PDB entry 3UIJ | X-ray diffraction, 2.71 A resolution | chains A and P of the 4 polymer chains in the assembly

[Chain A]
Protein: Baculoviral IAP repeat-containing protein 5
Source organism: Homo sapiens
UniProt: O15392 (BIRC5_HUMAN); numbering as in UniProt (aligned over 1-142)
Chain sequence (143 residues; each row starts with the number of its first residue; numbering starts at 0):
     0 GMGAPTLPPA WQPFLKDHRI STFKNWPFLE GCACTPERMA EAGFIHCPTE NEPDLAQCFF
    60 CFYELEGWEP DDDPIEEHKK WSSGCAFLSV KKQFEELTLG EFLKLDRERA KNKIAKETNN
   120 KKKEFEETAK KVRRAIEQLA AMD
Not modelled in the structure: 0-4, 141-142
Construct notes: expression tag (0); engineered mutation Tyr62 (Lys in O15392), Trp80 (His in O15392), Lys129 (Glu in O15392)
Swiss-Prot annotation at these positions:
  - binding site (Zn(2+)): Cys57, Cys60, His77, Cys84
  - site: Glu126 (Interaction with FBXL7)
  - modified residue: Ser20 (Phosphoserine), Lys23 (N6-acetyllysine), Thr34 (Phosphothreonine), Thr48 (Phosphothreonine), Lys90 (N6-acetyllysine), Lys110 (N6-acetyllysine), Lys112 (N6-acetyllysine), Lys115 (N6-acetyllysine), Thr117 (Phosphothreonine), Lys121 (N6-acetyllysine), Lys129 (N6-acetyllysine)
  - natural variant: Lys129 (K129E: Loss of acetylation)
  - mutagenesis: Arg18 (R18A: Disrupts interaction with histone H3pT3, no effect on interaction with INCENP), Lys23 (K23R: Increases ubiquitination and blocks dissociation from centromeres; when associated with R-62; R-78 and R-79), Trp25 (W25A: Disrupts interaction with histone H3pT3, no effect on interaction with INCENP), Cys33 (C33R: Disrupts interaction with histone H3pT3, no effect on interaction with INCENP), Thr34 (T34A: Loss of LAMTOR5 binding; T34E: Higher affinity for LAMTOR5 binding), Thr48 (T48A/E: Localizes normally during mitosis but cannot support cell proliferation. Increased affinity for CDCA8/borealin), Cys57 (C57A: Disrupts interaction with histone H3pT3, no effect on interaction with INCENP), Glu65 (E65A: Almost abolishes RAN-binding. Does not disrupt binding to AURKB or CDCA8. Disrupts mitotic spindle assembly. Does not disrupt nuclear export), Trp67 (W67A: Disrupts interaction with histone H3pT3, no effect on interaction with INCENP), Asp70 (D70A: No change. Loss of interaction with AURKB; when associated with A-71), Asp71 (D71A: No change. Loss of interaction with AURKB; when associated with A-70), Lys78 (K78R: Increases ubiquitination and blocks dissociation from centromeres; when associated with R-23; R-62 and R-79), 6 further mutagenesis entries in UniProt
Ion coordination: Zn2+: Cys57, Cys60, His77, Cys84
Reported in the primary citation:
  - mutagenesis - K62Y/H80W (Kd 19.8 uM): increased binding to Diablo homolog, mitochondrial (chain P)

[Chain P]
Protein: Diablo homolog, mitochondrial
UniProt: Q9NR28 (DBLOH_HUMAN); residues 1-15 here correspond to UniProt positions 56-70 (UniProt number = residue number + 55)
Chain sequence (15 residues; numbered 1 to 15; the number before each row is that of its first residue):
     1 AVPIAQKSEP HSLSS
Not modelled in the structure: 5-15
Swiss-Prot annotation at these positions:
  - motif: Ala1 to Ala5 (IAP-binding)

[Interface between chain A and chain P]
Residue-residue contacts (16; chain A residue first):
  Glu51(A) with Ile4(P)
  Tyr62(A) with Pro3(P)
  Glu63(A) with Pro3(P); Ile4(P)
  Leu64(A) with Val2(P); Pro3(P)
  Glu65(A) with Ala1(P); Val2(P), hydrogen bond (backbone-backbone); Pro3(P); Ile4(P)
  Gly66(A) with Ala1(P)
  Trp67(A) with Ala1(P), hydrophobic
  Asp71(A) with Ala1(P), hydrogen bond (side chain-backbone)
  Glu76(A) with Ala1(P), hydrogen bond (side chain-backbone)
  Trp80(A) with Ala1(P), hydrogen bond (side chain-backbone); Pro3(P)
Also at the interface, not in a pair above, chain A (11 interface residues in all): Leu54
The authors on this interface:
  - specific contacts: Tyr62(A)-Pro3(P) (hydrophobic contact), Trp80(A)-Pro3(P) (hydrophobic contact)

[Overview]
11 residues of chain A face 4 of chain P across their interface, with 4 hydrogen bonds. Among the polar pairs
are Asp71(A)-Ala1(P), Glu76(A)-Ala1(P) and Trp80(A)-Ala1(P). The paper describes hydrophobic contacts between
Tyr62(A) and Pro3(P) and Trp80(A) and Pro3(P). From the paper: K62Y/H80W of chain A increase binding to Diablo
homolog, mitochondrial (chain P).
Chain A is Baculoviral IAP repeat-containing protein 5 (Homo sapiens) and chain P is Diablo homolog,
mitochondrial; the structure, Crystal structure of human Survivin K62Y/H80W mutant in complex with
Smac/DIABLO(1-15) peptide, was determined by X-ray diffraction (same publication as 3UIH, 3UII and 3UIK).
